PDB entry 3MXB | X-ray diffraction, 2.30 A resolution | chains A and C of the 4 polymer chains in the assembly

Chain A:
Molecule: V3(E8K)
Source organism: Chlamydomonas reinhardtii
Amino-acid sequence (175 residues; row label = number of the first residue in the row; numbering starts at 0):
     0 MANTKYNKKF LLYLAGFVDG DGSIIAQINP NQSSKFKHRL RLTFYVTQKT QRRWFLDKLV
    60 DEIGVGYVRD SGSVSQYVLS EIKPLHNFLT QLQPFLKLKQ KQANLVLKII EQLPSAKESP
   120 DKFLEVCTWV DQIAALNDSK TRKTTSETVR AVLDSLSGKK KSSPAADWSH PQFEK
Unresolved in the structure: 0-1, 155-174
Metal / ion sites: Ca2+ site 1: Gly-19 (shared with 1 residue of chain B; DC515(C) of chain C; 1 residue of chain E); Ca2+ site 2: Asp-20 (shared with 1 residue of chain B; DC514(C) of chain C; 1 residue of chain E)

Chain C:
Molecule: 24-nt DNA strand
Sequence (24 nucleotides; row label = number of the first residue in the row):
   501 TTGTTCTCAG GTACCTCAGC CAGA
Metal / ion sites: Ca2+ site 1: DC514 (shared with Asp-20(A) of chain A; 1 residue of chain B; 1 residue of chain E); Ca2+ site 2: DC515 (shared with Gly-19(A) of chain A; 1 residue of chain B; 1 residue of chain E)

Interface between chain A and chain C:
Contacting residue pairs (37):
  Gly-19(A) / DC515(C)  phosphate contact
  Asp-20(A) / DC514(C)  phosphate contact
  Asp-20(A) / DC515(C)  phosphate contact
  Gly-21(A) / DC515(C)  sugar contact
  Gly-21(A) / DT516(C)  phosphate contact
  Ser-22(A) / DC515(C)  sugar contact
  Ser-22(A) / DT516(C)  hydrogen bond to the phosphate
  Ile-24(A) / DC517(C)  base contact
  Gln-26(A) / DC517(C)  sugar contact
  Gln-26(A) / DA518(C)  hydrogen bond to the base
  Pro-29(A) / DG519(C)  phosphate contact
  Tyr-44(A) / DT516(C)  base contact
  Tyr-44(A) / DC517(C)  hydrogen bond to the base
  Thr-46(A) / DC514(C)  sugar contact
  Thr-46(A) / DC515(C)  base contact
  Gln-47(A) / DC514(C)  hydrogen bond to the phosphate
  Lys-48(A) / DA513(C)  salt bridge to the phosphate
  Lys-48(A) / DC514(C)  hydrogen bond to the phosphate
  Arg-51(A) / DC514(C)  salt bridge to the phosphate
  Val-73(A) / DC514(C)  base contact
  Gln-75(A) / DC515(C)  base contact
  Gln-75(A) / DT516(C)  hydrogen bond to the base
  Lys-98(A) / DT516(C)  salt bridge to the phosphate
  Ala-133(A) / DC517(C)  phosphate contact
  Asn-136(A) / DT516(C)  phosphate contact
  Asn-136(A) / DC517(C)  hydrogen bond to the phosphate
  Asp-137(A) / DT516(C)  hydrogen bond to the phosphate
  Ser-138(A) / DT516(C)  phosphate contact
  Ser-138(A) / DC517(C)  hydrogen bond to the phosphate
  Thr-140(A) / DC517(C)  sugar contact
  Thr-140(A) / DA518(C)  sugar contact
  Arg-141(A) / DC517(C)  phosphate contact
  Arg-141(A) / DA518(C)  phosphate contact
  Lys-142(A) / DC517(C)  phosphate contact
  Lys-142(A) / DA518(C)  hydrogen bond to the phosphate
  Lys-142(A) / DG519(C)  salt bridge to the phosphate
  Thr-143(A) / DA518(C)  hydrogen bond to the phosphate
Also at the interface, not in a pair above, chain A (28 interface residues in all): Ile-23, Ala-25, Asn-28, Arg-38, Arg-40
Also at the interface, not in a pair above, chain C (8 interface residues in all): DC520

In short:
The interface between chain A and chain C involves 28 residues on one side and 8 on the other; the contacts
include 11 hydrogen bonds and 4 salt bridges. Polar pairs include Gln-26(A)/DA518(C), Tyr-44(A)/DC517(C) and
Gln-75(A)/DT516(C).
Chain A is V3(E8K) (Chlamydomonas reinhardtii) and chain C is a 24-nt DNA strand; the structure, Molecular
basis of engineered meganuclease targeting of the endogenous human RAG1 locus, was determined by X-ray
diffraction together with 3MX9, 3MXA and 2XE0 from the same study.
